2B8L - chain A; structure by X-ray diffraction, 1.70 A resolution.

Chain A:
Protein: Beta-secretase 1
Source organism: Homo sapiens
Notes: EC 3.4.23.46; fragment: Protease domain (residues 43-446)
UniProt: P56817 (BACE1_HUMAN); residues 1-385 here correspond to UniProt positions 62-446 (UniProt number = residue number + 61)
Sequence (405 residues; row label = number of the first residue in the row):
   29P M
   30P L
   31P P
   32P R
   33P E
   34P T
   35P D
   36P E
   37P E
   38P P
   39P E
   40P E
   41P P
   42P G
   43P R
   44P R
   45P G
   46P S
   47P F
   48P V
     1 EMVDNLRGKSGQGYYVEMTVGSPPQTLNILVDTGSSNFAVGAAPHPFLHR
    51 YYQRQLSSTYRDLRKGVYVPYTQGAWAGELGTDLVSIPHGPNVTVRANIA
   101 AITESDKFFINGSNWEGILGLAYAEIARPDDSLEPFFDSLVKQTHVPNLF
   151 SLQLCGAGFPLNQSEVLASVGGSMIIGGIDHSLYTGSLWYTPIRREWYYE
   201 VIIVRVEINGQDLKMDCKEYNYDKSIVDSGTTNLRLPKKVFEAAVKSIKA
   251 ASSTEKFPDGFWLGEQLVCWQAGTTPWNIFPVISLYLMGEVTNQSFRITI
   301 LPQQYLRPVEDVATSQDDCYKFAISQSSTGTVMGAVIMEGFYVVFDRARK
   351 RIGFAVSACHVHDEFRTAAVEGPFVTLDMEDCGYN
Disordered / not traced: 29P, 30P, 31P, 32P, 33P, 34P, 35P, 36P, 37P, 38P, 39P, 40P, 41P, 42P, 158-169
Construct notes: initiating methionine (29P); engineered mutation Ala75 (Lys136 in P56817), Ala77 (Glu138 in P56817)
Cystine bridges: Cys155-Cys359, Cys217-Cys382, Cys269-Cys319
Residues lining bound ligands: 5HA (N-[(1S,2R)-1-benzyl-3-(cyclopropylamino)-2-hydroxypropyl]-5-[methyl(methylsulfonyl)amino]-n'-[(1R)-1-phenylethyl]isophthalamide): Gly11, Gln12, Gly13, Tyr14, Leu30, Asp32, Gly34, Ser35, Tyr71, Thr72, Gln73, Phe108, Ile110, Trp115, Ile118, Tyr198, Ile226, Asp228, Ser229, Gly230, Thr231, Thr232, Asn233, Arg235, Arg307, Ser325, Val332, Ala335
Curated features (UniProtKB/Swiss-Prot):
  - active site: Asp32, Asp228
  - modified residue (N6-acetyllysine): Lys65, Lys214, Lys218, Lys224, Lys238, Lys239, Lys246
  - glycosylation (N-linked (GlcNAc...) asparagine): Asn92, Asn111, Asn162, Asn293

In short:
Bound to chain A: compound 5HA. UniProt lists active-site residues Asp32 and Asp228.
Chain A is Beta-secretase 1 (Homo sapiens); the structure, Crystal structure of human beta secretase complexed
with inhibitor, was determined by X-ray diffraction together with 2B8V from the same study.
